Entry 4UNX (X-ray diffraction, 3.20 A resolution); this record covers chains B and F of the 6 polymer chains in the assembly.

[Chain B (and F)]
Molecule: H3 haemagglutinin HA2 chain
Source organism: Influenza A virus (A/EQ/NEWMARKET/93/(H3N8))
Notes: chain F of this document is another copy of the same molecule, construct and numbering; everything in this record applies to it too
Chain sequence (173 residues; each row starts with the number of its first residue):
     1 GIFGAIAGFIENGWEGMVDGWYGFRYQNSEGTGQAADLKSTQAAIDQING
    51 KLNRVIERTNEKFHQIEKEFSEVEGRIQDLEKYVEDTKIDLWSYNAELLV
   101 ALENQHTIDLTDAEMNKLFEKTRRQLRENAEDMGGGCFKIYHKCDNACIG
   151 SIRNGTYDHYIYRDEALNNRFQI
Unresolved in the structure: 173
Disulfides: Cys144-Cys148
What the authors report for this chain:
  - post-translational modification sites: Asn154 (proposed by the authors, not directly observed)

[How chain B and chain F interact]
Contacting residue pairs (51; chain B residue first):
  Phe3(B) with Ile2(F), hydrophobic; Phe3(F), hydrophobic
  Arg54(B) with Glu97(F), salt bridge
  Arg58(B) with Glu97(F)
  Asn60(B) with Asp90(F)
  Lys62(B) with Asp86(F); Asp90(F), salt bridge
  His64(B) with Asp79(F), salt bridge
  Gln65(B) with Tyr83(F)
  Ile66(B) with Asp79(F); Leu80(F), hydrophobic; Tyr83(F), hydrophobic
  Lys68(B) with Tyr83(F), hydrogen bond
  Phe70(B) with Arg76(F)
  Glu74(B) with Arg76(F), salt bridge
  Ile77(B) with Arg76(F)
  Leu80(B) with Leu80(F), hydrophobic
  Glu81(B) with Arg76(F), salt bridge
  Val84(B) with Tyr83(F), hydrophobic; Val84(F), hydrophobic
  Glu85(B) with Tyr83(F), hydrogen bond
  Lys88(B) with Tyr83(F), hydrogen bond; Thr87(F)
  Leu91(B) with Leu91(F), hydrophobic
  Trp92(B) with Leu91(F); Tyr94(F), hydrophobic
  Asn95(B) with Leu91(F); Tyr94(F), hydrogen bond (backbone-side chain); Asn95(F)
  Leu99(B) with Tyr94(F); Leu98(F), hydrophobic
  His106(B) with Gln105(F)
  Leu110(B) with Ile2(F), hydrophobic
  Ala113(B) with Ile2(F)
  Lys117(B) with Gly1(F), hydrogen bond (side chain-backbone); Ile2(F); Gly4(F)
  Arg124(B) with Phe9(F); Asp132(F), salt bridge; Gly134(F)
  Arg127(B) with Glu131(F), salt bridge; Asp132(F), hydrogen bond (side chain-backbone); Met133(F); Tyr141(F), hydrogen bond
  Glu128(B) with Glu131(F); Arg170(F), salt bridge
  Arg163(B) with Glu131(F), salt bridge; Arg170(F), hydrogen bond (side chain-backbone)
  Leu167(B) with Arg170(F); Phe171(F), hydrophobic
  Phe171(B) with Phe171(F), hydrophobic
Also at the interface, not in a pair above, chain B (33 interface residues in all): Leu102, Asp109
Also at the interface, not in a pair above, chain F (29 interface residues in all): Leu102, Phe119, Gly135

[Summary]
The interface between chain B and chain F involves 33 residues on one side and 29 on the other; the contacts
include 8 hydrogen bonds and 9 salt bridges. Among the polar pairs are Arg54(B)-Glu97(F), Lys62(B)-Asp90(F)
and His64(B)-Asp79(F). From the paper: a modification site at Asn154(B).
Chain B and chain F are both H3 haemagglutinin HA2 chain (Influenza A virus (A/EQ/NEWMARKET/93/(H3N8))); the
structure, Structure of the A_Equine_Newmarket_2_93 H3 haemagglutinin in complex with 3SLN, was determined by
X-ray diffraction together with 4UNW, 4UNY, 4UNZ, 4UO0, 4UO1, 4UO2 and 8 further entries from the same study.
